Entry 6JUK (X-ray diffraction, 2.29 A resolution); this record covers chains A and B.

== Chain A (and B) ==
Molecule: Formate dehydrogenase
Source organism: Pseudomonas sp. 101
Notes: EC 1.17.1.9; chain B of this document is another copy of the same molecule, construct and numbering; everything in this record applies to it too
UniProtKB: P33160 (FDH_PSESR); residues 1-401 here = UniProt positions 1-401
Sequence (401 residues; each row starts with the number of its first residue):
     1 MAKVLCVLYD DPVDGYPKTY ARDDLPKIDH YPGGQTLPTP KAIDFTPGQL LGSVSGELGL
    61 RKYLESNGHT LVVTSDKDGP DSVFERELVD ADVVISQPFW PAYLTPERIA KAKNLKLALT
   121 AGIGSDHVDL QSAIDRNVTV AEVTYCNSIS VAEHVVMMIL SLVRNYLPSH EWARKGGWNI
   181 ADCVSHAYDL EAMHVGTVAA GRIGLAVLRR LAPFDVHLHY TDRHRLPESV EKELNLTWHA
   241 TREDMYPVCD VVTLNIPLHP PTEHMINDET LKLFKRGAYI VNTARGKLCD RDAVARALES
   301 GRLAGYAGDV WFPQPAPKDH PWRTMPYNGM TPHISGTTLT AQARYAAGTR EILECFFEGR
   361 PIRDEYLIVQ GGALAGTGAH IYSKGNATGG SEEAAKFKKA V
Not modelled in the structure: 1, 376-401
Differences from the reference sequence: engineered mutation Ile-256 (Cys in P33160), Pro-261 (Glu in P33160), Ile-381 (Ser in P33160)
Small-molecule neighbours: A7R ([[(2S,3S,4R,5S)-5-(3-aminocarbonylpyridin-1-ium-1-yl)-3,4-bis(oxidanyl)oxolan-2-yl]methoxy-oxidanyl-phosphoryl] [(2S,3S,4R,5S)-5-(4-azanyl-2-oxidanylidene-pyrimidin-1-yl)-3,4-bis(oxidanyl)oxolan-2-yl]methyl hydrogen phosphate): Phe-99, Ile-123, Asn-147, Val-151, Ala-199, Ala-200, Gly-201, Arg-202, Ile-203, Gly-204, Asp-222, Arg-223, His-224, Arg-242, Asn-255, Ile-256, Pro-257, His-259, Thr-262, Thr-283, Ala-284, Asp-309, Val-310, His-333, Ser-335, Gly-336
UniProt features mapped onto this chain:
  - binding site (substrate): Ile-123, Asn-147
  - binding site (NAD(+)): Ser-148, Arg-202, Ile-203, Asp-222, Thr-283, Asp-309, His-333 to Gly-336
  - site (Important for catalytic activity): Arg-285, His-333

== Interface between chain A and chain B ==
Pairs across the interface (187):
  Tyr-9(A) / Ile-180(B)  hydrophobic
  Tyr-9(A) / Val-184(B)
  Asp-10(A) / Ala-181(B)
  Asp-11(A) / Ala-181(B)
  Pro-12(A) / Ala-181(B)
  Pro-12(A) / Asp-182(B)
  Pro-12(A) / Ser-185(B)
  Val-13(A) / Asn-179(B)
  Val-13(A) / Asp-182(B)  hydrogen bond (backbone-side chain)
  Tyr-20(A) / Arg-276(B)  hydrogen bond (backbone-side chain)
  Ala-21(A) / His-186(B)
  Ala-21(A) / Tyr-188(B)
  Ala-21(A) / Arg-276(B)
  Ala-21(A) / Gly-277(B)  hydrogen bond (backbone-backbone)
  Arg-22(A) / Tyr-188(B)
  Arg-22(A) / Met-193(B)
  Arg-22(A) / Asp-250(B)  salt bridge
  Arg-22(A) / Gly-277(B)
  Asp-23(A) / Arg-276(B)
  Leu-25(A) / Tyr-188(B)  hydrophobic
  Pro-26(A) / Glu-191(B)
  Pro-26(A) / Ala-192(B)
  Pro-26(A) / Met-193(B)  hydrophobic
  Lys-27(A) / Ala-192(B)
  Ile-28(A) / Glu-191(B)
  Ile-28(A) / Ala-192(B)  hydrophobic
  Leu-50(A) / Ser-185(B)
  Phe-99(A) / Ile-180(B)
  Ile-149(A) / Glu-191(B)
  Ser-150(A) / Arg-164(B)  hydrogen bond (backbone-side chain)
  Ser-150(A) / Asp-189(B)  hydrogen bond
  Glu-153(A) / Arg-164(B)  salt bridge
  Glu-153(A) / Asp-189(B)
  Glu-153(A) / Leu-190(B)  hydrogen bond (side chain-backbone)
  Glu-153(A) / Glu-191(B)  hydrogen bond (side chain-backbone)
  His-154(A) / Arg-164(B)  hydrogen bond
  Val-156(A) / Phe-214(B)  hydrophobic
  Met-157(A) / Leu-160(B)
  Met-157(A) / Ser-161(B)
  Met-157(A) / Tyr-166(B)  hydrophobic
  Met-158(A) / Tyr-166(B)
  Leu-160(A) / Met-157(B)  hydrophobic
  Ser-161(A) / Met-157(B)
  Ser-161(A) / Tyr-166(B)
  Arg-164(A) / Ser-150(B)  hydrogen bond (side chain-backbone)
  Arg-164(A) / Glu-153(B)  salt bridge
  Arg-164(A) / His-154(B)  hydrogen bond
  Arg-164(A) / Met-157(B)
  Arg-164(A) / Ser-335(B)  hydrogen bond (side chain-backbone)
  Arg-164(A) / Thr-338(B)
  Tyr-166(A) / Met-157(B)  hydrophobic
  Tyr-166(A) / Met-158(B)
  Tyr-166(A) / Ser-161(B)
  Tyr-166(A) / Leu-167(B)
  Tyr-166(A) / Gly-329(B)  hydrogen bond (side chain-backbone)
  Tyr-166(A) / Thr-331(B)
  Leu-167(A) / Tyr-166(B)
  Leu-167(A) / Leu-167(B)  hydrophobic
  Leu-167(A) / His-170(B)
  Ser-169(A) / Thr-331(B)
  Ser-169(A) / Pro-332(B)
  Ser-169(A) / Ile-334(B)
  His-170(A) / Leu-167(B)
  His-170(A) / Asn-328(B)
  His-170(A) / Gly-329(B)
  His-170(A) / Met-330(B)  hydrogen bond (side chain-backbone)
  Glu-171(A) / Glu-171(B)
  Glu-171(A) / Arg-174(B)  salt bridge
  Trp-172(A) / Arg-323(B)
  Ala-173(A) / Arg-323(B)  hydrogen bond (backbone-side chain)
  Ala-173(A) / Met-330(B)
  Ala-173(A) / Pro-332(B)
  Arg-174(A) / Glu-171(B)  salt bridge
  Arg-174(A) / Arg-174(B)
  Arg-174(A) / Arg-323(B)
  Gly-176(A) / Lys-318(B)
  Gly-176(A) / Arg-323(B)
  Gly-177(A) / Arg-323(B)  hydrogen bond (backbone-side chain)
  Trp-178(A) / Trp-100(B)
  Trp-178(A) / Trp-311(B)
  Trp-178(A) / Gln-314(B)
  Trp-178(A) / Pro-315(B)
  Trp-178(A) / Ala-316(B)
  Trp-178(A) / Pro-332(B)
  Trp-178(A) / His-333(B)
  Asn-179(A) / Val-13(B)
  Ile-180(A) / Tyr-9(B)  hydrophobic
  Ile-180(A) / Phe-99(B)
  Ile-180(A) / His-333(B)
  Ile-180(A) / Thr-337(B)
  Ala-181(A) / Asp-10(B)
  Ala-181(A) / Asp-11(B)
  Ala-181(A) / Pro-12(B)
  Asp-182(A) / Pro-12(B)
  Asp-182(A) / Val-13(B)  hydrogen bond (side chain-backbone)
  Cys-183(A) / Pro-332(B)  hydrophobic
  Cys-183(A) / Ile-334(B)  hydrophobic
  Val-184(A) / Tyr-9(B)
  Val-184(A) / Ile-334(B)  hydrophobic
  Val-184(A) / Thr-337(B)
  Val-184(A) / Leu-339(B)
  Val-184(A) / Gln-342(B)
  Ser-185(A) / Pro-12(B)
  Ser-185(A) / Leu-50(B)
  Ser-185(A) / Leu-339(B)
  His-186(A) / Ala-21(B)
  Ala-187(A) / Thr-338(B)
  Ala-187(A) / Leu-339(B)  hydrogen bond (backbone-backbone)
  Tyr-188(A) / Ala-21(B)
  Tyr-188(A) / Arg-22(B)
  Tyr-188(A) / Leu-25(B)  hydrophobic
  Tyr-188(A) / Thr-338(B)
  Tyr-188(A) / Leu-339(B)
  Tyr-188(A) / Thr-340(B)
  Asp-189(A) / Ser-150(B)  hydrogen bond
  Asp-189(A) / Glu-153(B)
  Asp-189(A) / Thr-338(B)  hydrogen bond
  Asp-189(A) / Thr-340(B)  hydrogen bond (backbone-side chain)
  Asp-189(A) / Arg-344(B)  salt bridge
  Leu-190(A) / Glu-153(B)  hydrogen bond (backbone-side chain)
  Glu-191(A) / Pro-26(B)
  Glu-191(A) / Ile-28(B)
  Glu-191(A) / Ile-149(B)
  Glu-191(A) / Glu-153(B)  hydrogen bond (backbone-side chain)
  Ala-192(A) / Pro-26(B)
  Ala-192(A) / Lys-27(B)
  Ala-192(A) / Ile-28(B)  hydrophobic
  Met-193(A) / Arg-22(B)
  Met-193(A) / Pro-26(B)  hydrophobic
  Arg-209(A) / Pro-213(B)
  Arg-210(A) / Pro-213(B)
  Arg-210(A) / Phe-214(B)
  Pro-213(A) / Arg-209(B)
  Pro-213(A) / Arg-210(B)
  Pro-213(A) / Pro-213(B)  hydrophobic
  Phe-214(A) / Val-156(B)  hydrophobic
  Phe-214(A) / Arg-210(B)
  Asp-250(A) / Arg-22(B)  salt bridge
  Lys-275(A) / Arg-22(B)
  Arg-276(A) / Tyr-20(B)  hydrogen bond (side chain-backbone)
  Arg-276(A) / Ala-21(B)  hydrogen bond (side chain-backbone)
  Arg-276(A) / Arg-22(B)  hydrogen bond (side chain-backbone)
  Arg-276(A) / Asp-23(B)  salt bridge
  Gly-277(A) / Ala-21(B)
  Ala-304(A) / Ala-21(B)  hydrophobic
  Trp-311(A) / Ala-173(B)  hydrophobic
  Trp-311(A) / Trp-178(B)
  Gln-314(A) / Trp-178(B)
  Pro-315(A) / Trp-178(B)
  Ala-316(A) / Trp-178(B)
  Lys-318(A) / Gly-176(B)
  Arg-323(A) / Trp-172(B)
  Arg-323(A) / Ala-173(B)  hydrogen bond (side chain-backbone)
  Arg-323(A) / Arg-174(B)
  Arg-323(A) / Gly-176(B)
  Arg-323(A) / Gly-177(B)  hydrogen bond (side chain-backbone)
  Thr-324(A) / Arg-174(B)
  Asn-328(A) / His-170(B)
  Gly-329(A) / Tyr-166(B)  hydrogen bond (backbone-side chain)
  Gly-329(A) / His-170(B)
  Met-330(A) / His-170(B)  hydrogen bond (backbone-side chain)
  Met-330(A) / Ala-173(B)
  Thr-331(A) / Tyr-166(B)
  Thr-331(A) / Ser-169(B)
  Pro-332(A) / Ser-169(B)
  Pro-332(A) / Ala-173(B)
  Pro-332(A) / Trp-178(B)
  Pro-332(A) / Cys-183(B)  hydrophobic
  His-333(A) / Trp-178(B)
  His-333(A) / Ile-180(B)
  Ile-334(A) / Ser-169(B)
  Ile-334(A) / Cys-183(B)  hydrophobic
  Ile-334(A) / Val-184(B)  hydrophobic
  Ser-335(A) / Arg-164(B)  hydrogen bond (backbone-side chain)
  Thr-337(A) / Ile-180(B)
  Thr-337(A) / Val-184(B)
  Thr-338(A) / Arg-164(B)
  Thr-338(A) / Ala-187(B)
  Thr-338(A) / Asp-189(B)  hydrogen bond
  Leu-339(A) / Val-184(B)
  Leu-339(A) / Ser-185(B)
  Leu-339(A) / Ala-187(B)  hydrogen bond (backbone-backbone)
  Leu-339(A) / Tyr-188(B)
  Thr-340(A) / Tyr-188(B)
  Thr-340(A) / Asp-189(B)  hydrogen bond (side chain-backbone)
  Gln-342(A) / Val-184(B)
  Arg-344(A) / Asp-189(B)  salt bridge
Other interface residues (no listed pair), chain A (87 interface residues in all): Pro-17, Gly-48, Asp-215, Tyr-279, Gly-301, Ala-307
Other interface residues (no listed pair), chain B (89 interface residues in all): Pro-17, Ser-53, Lys-175, His-194, Asp-215, Lys-275, Tyr-279, Ala-304, Thr-324, Ala-341

== Overview ==
87 residues of chain A and 89 residues of chain B are in contact, with 33 hydrogen bonds and 9 salt bridges.
Polar pairs include Arg-22(A)/Asp-250(B), Glu-153(A)/Arg-164(B) and Glu-171(A)/Arg-174(B). Ligands of chain A:
compound A7R.
Both chains are Formate dehydrogenase (Pseudomonas sp. 101). Entry 6JUK (Crystal structure of Formate
dehydrogenase mutant C256I/E261P/S381I from Pseudomonas sp. 101 in complex with non-natural cofactor ...) was
determined by X-ray diffraction together with 6JUJ, 6JWG and 6JX1 from the same study.
